PDB entry 4BXL | solution NMR | chains A and C of the 3 polymer chains in the assembly

Chain A:
Name: AS69
From: Synthetic construct
Notes: fragment: engineered binding protein
Amino-acid sequence (46 residues; row label = number of the first residue in the row):
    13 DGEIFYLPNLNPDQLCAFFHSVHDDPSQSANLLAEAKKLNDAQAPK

Chain C:
Name: Alpha synuclein
From: Homo sapiens
Reference sequence: P37840 (SYUA_HUMAN); numbering as in UniProt (aligned over 35-56)
Amino-acid sequence (22 residues; row label = number of the first residue in the row):
    35 EGVLYVGSKTKEGVVHGVATVA
Swiss-Prot annotation at these positions:
  - binding site (Cu cation): His50
  - natural variant: Glu46 (E46K: In PARK1 and DLB), His50 (H50Q: In PARK1), Ala53 (A53T: In PARK1)
  - mutagenesis: Glu35 (E35K: No effect on oligomerization), Tyr39 (Y39F: No effect on osmotic stress-induced phosphorylation), His50 (H50A: Impairs copper-binding)

How chain A and chain C interact:
Contacting residue pairs (33; chain A residue first):
  Asp13(A) - Val55(C)
  Gly14(A) - Thr54(C)
  Gly14(A) - Val55(C)
  Glu15(A) - Val52(C)
  Glu15(A) - Ala53(C)
  Glu15(A) - Thr54(C)
  Ile16(A) - Val40(C)
  Ile16(A) - Val52(C)
  Ile16(A) - Ala53(C)
  Phe17(A) - Gly51(C)
  Phe17(A) - Val52(C)
  Phe17(A) - Thr54(C)
  Tyr18(A) - Ser42(C)
  Tyr18(A) - Val49(C)
  Tyr18(A) - His50(C)
  Tyr18(A) - Gly51(C)
  Leu19(A) - His50(C)
  Leu19(A) - Val52(C)
  Pro20(A) - Val49(C)
  Leu27(A) - His50(C)
  Phe30(A) - Val37(C)
  Phe30(A) - Val52(C)
  Phe31(A) - Val37(C)
  Phe31(A) - Tyr39(C)
  Phe31(A) - Gly51(C)
  Val34(A) - Val37(C)
  Pro38(A) - Glu35(C)
  Pro38(A) - Gly36(C)
  Ser41(A) - Gly36(C)
  Ser41(A) - Val37(C)
  Leu45(A) - Val37(C)
  Leu45(A) - Val52(C)
  Leu45(A) - Thr54(C)
Interface residues without a listed pair, chain A (17 interface residues in all): Ser39, Ala42
Interface residues without a listed pair, chain C (14 interface residues in all): Leu38

Overview:
Chain A and chain C form an interface of 17 and 14 residues respectively. UniProt lists Cu cation-binding
residue His50(C) and 3 mutagenesis sites on chain C.
Here chain A is AS69 (Synthetic construct) and chain C is Alpha synuclein (Homo sapiens). Entry 4BXL
(Structure of alpha-synuclein in complex with an engineered binding protein) was determined by solution NMR.
